3KEE - chains A and C of the 4 polymer chains in the assembly; structure by X-ray diffraction, 2.40 A resolution.

Chain A (and C):
Name: Genome polyprotein
Organism: Hepatitis C virus
Notes: EC 3.4.21.98; fragment: NS3 protease domain; chain C of this document is another copy of the same molecule, construct and numbering; everything in this record applies to it too
UniProt: P90191 (P90191_9HEPC); residues 1-180 here correspond to UniProt positions 1027-1206 (UniProt number = residue number + 1026)
Sequence (190 residues; each row starts with the number of its first residue; numbering starts at 0):
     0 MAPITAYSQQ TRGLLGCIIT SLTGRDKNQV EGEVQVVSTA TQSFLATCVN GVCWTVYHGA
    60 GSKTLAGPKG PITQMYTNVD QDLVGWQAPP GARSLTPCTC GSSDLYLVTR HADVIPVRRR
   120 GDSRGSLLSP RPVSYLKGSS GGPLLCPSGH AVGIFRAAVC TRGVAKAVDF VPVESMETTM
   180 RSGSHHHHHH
Disordered / not traced: 0-2, 181-189
Differences from the reference sequence: expression tag (0, 181-189)
Bound ions: Zn2+: C97, C99, C145
Small-molecule neighbours: 30B ((2R,3aR,10Z,11aS,12aR,14aR)-N-(cyclopropylsulfonyl)-2-({7-methoxy-8-methyl-2-[4-(1-methylethyl)-1,3-thiazol-2-yl]quinolin-4-yl}oxy)-5-methyl-4,14-dioxo-2,3,3a,4,5,6,7,8,9,11a,12,13,14,14a-tetradecahydrocyclopenta[c]cyclopropa[g][1,6]diazacyclotetradecine-12a(1H)-carboxamide): Q41, S42, F43, V55, Y56, H57, G58, V78, D79, Q80, D81, V132, L135, K136, G137, S138, S139, F154, R155, A156, A157, C159, D168

Interface between chain A and chain C:
Residue-residue contacts - 30 pairs, chain A then chain C:
  Y6(A) - R180(C)  hydrogen bond
  Q8(A) - R180(C)
  E30(A) - R180(C)  salt bridge
  N49(A) - P89(C)
  N49(A) - G90(C)  hydrogen bond (backbone-backbone)
  N49(A) - A91(C)
  N49(A) - R92(C)
  V51(A) - P89(C)  hydrophobic
  M74(A) - P89(C)  hydrophobic
  Q86(A) - K68(C)  hydrogen bond
  Q86(A) - P89(C)
  P89(A) - Q86(C)
  G90(A) - M74(C)
  G90(A) - Q86(C)  hydrogen bond (backbone-side chain)
  A91(A) - Q86(C)  hydrogen bond (backbone-side chain)
  R92(A) - N49(C)
  R92(A) - E176(C)  salt bridge
  R92(A) - M179(C)
  R92(A) - R180(C)
  S93(A) - N49(C)
  S93(A) - G50(C)
  T95(A) - R92(C)
  T95(A) - S93(C)
  T95(A) - L94(C)
  T95(A) - T95(C)
  P96(A) - R92(C)  hydrogen bond (backbone-side chain)
  T98(A) - R92(C)
  S147(A) - H149(C)
  H149(A) - T95(C)
  H149(A) - H149(C)
Also at the interface, not in a pair above, chain A (22 interface residues in all): G50, I71, P88, M179, R180
Also at the interface, not in a pair above, chain C (19 interface residues in all): Q28, A87, P88

Overview:
22 residues of chain A and 19 residues of chain C are in contact, with 6 hydrogen bonds and 2 salt bridges.
Polar contacts include E30(A)-R180(C), R92(A)-E176(C) and Y6(A)-R180(C). Bound to chain A: compound 30B. The
Zn2+ site is built by C97(A), C99(A) and C145(A).
Chain A and chain C are both Genome polyprotein (Hepatitis C virus); the structure, HCV NS3/NS4A complexed
with Non-covalent macrocyclic compound TMC435, was determined by X-ray diffraction (same publication as 3KF2).
